PDB entry 6SGW | electron microscopy, 3.80 A resolution | chains A and J of the 10 polymer chains in the assembly

[Chain A]
Name: ESX-3 secretion system ATPase EccB3
From: Mycobacterium smegmatis (strain ATCC 700084 / mc(2)155)
Notes: EC 3.6.-.-
UniProt: A0QQ39 (ECCB3_MYCS2); numbering as in UniProt (aligned over 9-91)
Amino-acid sequence (83 residues; each row starts with the number of its first residue):
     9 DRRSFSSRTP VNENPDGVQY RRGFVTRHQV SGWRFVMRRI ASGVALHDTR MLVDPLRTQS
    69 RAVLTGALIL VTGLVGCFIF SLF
Not modelled in the structure: 90-91

[Chain J]
Name: ESX-3 secretion system protein EccC3
From: Mycobacterium smegmatis (strain ATCC 700084 / mc(2)155)
UniProt: A0QQ40 (ECCC3_MYCS2); residues 2-402 here = UniProt positions 2-402
Amino-acid sequence (401 residues; row label = number of the first residue in the row):
     2 SRLIFEHQRR LTPPTTRKGT ITIEPPPQLP RVVPPSLLRR VLPFLIVILI VGMIVALFAT
    62 GMRLISPTML FFPFVLLLAA TALYRGGDNK MRTEEVDAER ADYLRYLSVV RDNVRAHAAE
   122 QRAALEWSHP EPEVLATIPG TRRQWERDPR DRDFLVLRAG RHDVPLDAAL KVKDTADEID
   182 LEPVAHSALR GLLDVQRTVR DAPTGLDVAK LARITVIGEA DEARAAIRAW IAQAVTWHDP
   242 TMLGVALAAP DLESGDWSWL KWLPHVDVPN EADGVGPARY LTTSTAELRE RLAPALADRP
   302 LFPAESGAAL KHLLVVLDDP DADPDDIARK PGLTGVTVIH RTTELPNREQ YPDPERPILR
   362 VADGRIERWQ VGGWQPCVDV ADAMSAAEAA HIARRLSRWD S
Not modelled in the structure: 33-91, 298-310, 331-333, 373-374

[Interface between chain A and chain J]
Pairs across the interface (35; chain A residue first):
  Arg10(A) with Gln29(J); Pro31(J); Met92(J); Glu96(J), salt bridge; Glu100(J), salt bridge
  Arg11(A) with Pro26(J), hydrogen bond (side chain-backbone); Pro27(J), hydrogen bond (side chain-backbone); Pro28(J); Gln29(J); Thr176(J); Ala177(J)
  Ser12(A) with Glu100(J), hydrogen bond
  Phe13(A) with Glu25(J); Glu100(J); Asp103(J); Tyr104(J), hydrophobic; Tyr107(J), hydrophobic
  Ser15(A) with Asp103(J), hydrogen bond
  Arg16(A) with Glu25(J), salt bridge; Arg106(J); Tyr107(J)
  Thr17(A) with Arg106(J)
  Pro18(A) with Tyr107(J), hydrophobic; Val110(J)
  Val19(A) with Val110(J); Asn114(J)
  Asn20(A) with Val110(J); Asp113(J); Asn114(J)
  Glu21(A) with Arg18(J), salt bridge; Asn114(J); Ala117(J)
  Asn22(A) with Asp113(J), hydrogen bond (side chain-backbone); Ala117(J)
  Asp24(A) with Asp113(J)
Other interface residues (no listed pair), chain A (14 interface residues in all): Gly25
Other interface residues (no listed pair), chain J (22 interface residues in all): Leu30, Arg116

[Summary]
Chain A and chain J form an interface of 14 and 22 residues respectively; the contacts include 5 hydrogen
bonds and 4 salt bridges. Among the polar pairs are Arg10(A)-Glu96(J), Arg10(A)-Glu100(J) and
Arg16(A)-Glu25(J).
Here chain A is ESX-3 secretion system ATPase EccB3 and chain J is ESX-3 secretion system protein EccC3, both
from Mycobacterium smegmatis (strain ATCC 700084 / mc(2)155). Entry 6SGW (Structure of the ESX-3 core complex)
was determined by electron microscopy, deposited together with 6SGX, 6SGY and 6SGZ.
